3J45 - chains T and 1 of the 11 polymer chains in the assembly; structure by electron microscopy, 9.50 A resolution (very low resolution: no residue pairs are listed; an interface is given only as per-side residue counts).

# Chain T
Name: 50S ribosomal protein L23
From: Escherichia coli
UniProtKB: P0ADZ0 (RL23_ECOLI); numbering as in UniProt (aligned over 1-100)
Sequence (100 residues; each row starts with the number of its first residue):
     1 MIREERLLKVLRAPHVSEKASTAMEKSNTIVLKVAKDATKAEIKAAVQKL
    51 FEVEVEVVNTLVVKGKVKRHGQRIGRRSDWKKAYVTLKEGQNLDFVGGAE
Swiss-Prot annotation at these positions:
  - mutagenesis: Val16 to Glu18 (Strongly reduces trigger factor binding), Glu18 (E18A: Binds normally to ribosomes; strongly reduces trigger factor binding; E18Q: Strongly reduces trigger factor binding), Phe51 to Val53 (No effect on trigger factor binding), Glu52 (E52K: No effect on trigger factor binding)

# Chain 1
Molecule: 23S ribosomal RNA
From: Escherichia coli
Notes: fragment: helix 6 - helix 7
Sequence (63 nucleotides; numbered 52 to 114; the number before each row is that of its first residue):
    52 AAGGACGUGCUAAUCUGCGAUAAGCGUCGGUAAGGUGAUAUGAACCGUUA
   102 UAACCGGCGAUUU

# Interface between chain T and chain 1
At this resolution (10 A) residue pairs are not listed: 10 residues of chain T and 10 of chain 1 lie at the interface.

# Overview
Chain T and chain 1 each contribute 10 residues to their interface. UniProt lists 6 mutagenesis sites on chain
T.
Chain T is 50S ribosomal protein L23 and chain 1 is 23S ribosomal RNA, both from Escherichia coli; the
structure, Structure of a non-translocating SecY protein channel with the 70S ribosome, was determined by
electron microscopy together with 3J46 from the same study.
